1HBT - chains H and I of the 3 polymer chains in the assembly; structure by X-ray diffraction, 2.00 A resolution.

[Chain H]
Protein: Alpha-thrombin (large subunit)
Organism: Homo sapiens
Notes: EC 3.4.21.5
UniProt: P00734 (THRB_HUMAN); the construct lacks a stretch of the UniProt sequence and is renumbered around it, so the offset changes along the chain: 16-36 = UniProt 364-384; 37-60 = UniProt 386-409; 61-77 = UniProt 419-435; 78-97 = UniProt 437-456; 7 more segments
Sequence (259 residues; numbered 16 to 247 plus 30 insertion-coded residues; 3 numbers in that range are skipped by the numbering (no residue carries them; nothing is unmodelled there); the number before each row is that of its first residue; a row labelled like 60A-60I holds insertion residues (60A, then the next letters in order)):
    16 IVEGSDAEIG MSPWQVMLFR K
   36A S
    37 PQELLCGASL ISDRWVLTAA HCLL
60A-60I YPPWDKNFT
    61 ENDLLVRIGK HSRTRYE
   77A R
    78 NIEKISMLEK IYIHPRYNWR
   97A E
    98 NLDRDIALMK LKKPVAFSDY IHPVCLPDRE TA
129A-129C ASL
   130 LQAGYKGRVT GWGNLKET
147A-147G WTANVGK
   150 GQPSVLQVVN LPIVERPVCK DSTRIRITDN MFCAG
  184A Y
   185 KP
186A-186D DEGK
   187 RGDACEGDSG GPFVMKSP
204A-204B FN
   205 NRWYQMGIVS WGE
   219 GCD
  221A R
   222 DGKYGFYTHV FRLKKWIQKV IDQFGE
Disordered / not traced: 147A-147G, 246-247
Disulfide bonds: Cys-42/Cys-58, Cys-168/Cys-182, Cys-191/Cys-220
UniProt features mapped onto this chain:
  - region: Ala-183 to Val-200 (High affinity receptor-binding region which is also known as the TP508 peptide)
  - active site (Charge relay system): His-57, Asp-102, Ser-195
  - glycosylation: Asn-60G (N-linked (GlcNAc...) (complex) asparagine)

[Chain I]
Protein: P596 Inhibitor peptide
Sequence (18 residues; each row starts with the number of its first residue; note: 47 numbers in that range are skipped by the numbering (no residue carries them; nothing is unmodelled there)):
     1 XPX
    51 GGGGDYEPIP EEAAE
Disordered / not traced: 65
Glycans and other covalent adducts: covalent link AR0_3/Gly-51
Modified residues: ZAL (3-cyclohexyl-D-alanine) at position 1, AR0 (4-amino-1-{[amino(iminio)methyl]amino}-6-[4-(carboxymethyl)pyridinium-1-yl]-1,2,3,4,6-pentadeoxy-D-erythro-hexitol) at position 3; Ala-64 (2-amino-3-cyclohexyl-propionic acid; ALC); Glu-65 (D-glutamic acid; DGL)

[Chain H / chain I interface]
Pairs across the interface - 50 pairs, chain H then chain I:
  Phe-34(H) with Tyr-56(I), hydrophobic
  Gln-38(H) with Tyr-56(I); Ile-59(I)
  Glu-39(H) with Gly-51(I)
  Leu-40(H) with Gly-51(I); Tyr-56(I)
  Leu-41(H) with AR0_3(I)
  His-57(H) with Pro-2(I); AR0_3(I)
  Tyr-60A(H) with ZAL_1(I); Pro-2(I)
  Trp-60D(H) with Pro-2(I); AR0_3(I)
  Leu-65(H) with Ala-64(I)
  Arg-73(H) with Gly-54(I), hydrogen bond (side chain-backbone); Tyr-56(I)
  Thr-74(H) with Gly-54(I); Asp-55(I); Tyr-56(I); Glu-57(I), hydrogen bond (backbone-backbone)
  Arg-75(H) with Glu-57(I)
  Tyr-76(H) with Glu-57(I); Pro-58(I); Pro-60(I), hydrophobic; Ala-63(I)
  Ile-82(H) with Ile-59(I), hydrophobic
  Met-84(H) with Ala-64(I)
  Glu-97A(H) with ZAL_1(I)
  Leu-99(H) with Pro-2(I), hydrophobic
  Gln-151(H) with Gly-51(I), hydrogen bond (side chain-backbone); Gly-52(I); Gly-53(I)
  Asp-189(H) with AR0_3(I)
  Ala-190(H) with AR0_3(I)
  Cys-191(H) with AR0_3(I)
  Glu-192(H) with Pro-2(I); AR0_3(I)
  Gly-193(H) with AR0_3(I)
  Asp-194(H) with AR0_3(I)
  Ser-195(H) with Pro-2(I); AR0_3(I), covalent bond
  Ser-214(H) with Pro-2(I); AR0_3(I), hydrogen bond (backbone-backbone)
  Trp-215(H) with ZAL_1(I); AR0_3(I)
  Gly-216(H) with ZAL_1(I), hydrogen bond (backbone-backbone); AR0_3(I)
  Gly-219(H) with AR0_3(I)
  Cys-220(H) with AR0_3(I)
  Gly-226(H) with AR0_3(I)
Interface residues without a listed pair, chain H (37 interface residues in all): Arg-67, Asn-98, Asn-143, Ile-174, Val-213, Glu-217

[Summary]
37 residues of chain H face 15 of chain I across their interface, with 1 covalent bond and 5 hydrogen bonds.
Polar pairs include Arg-73(H)/Gly-54(I), Gln-151(H)/Gly-51(I) and Thr-74(H)/Glu-57(I). Curated annotation
(UniProt) lists 3 active-site residues on chain H.
Chain H is Alpha-thrombin (large subunit) (Homo sapiens) and chain I is P596 Inhibitor peptide; the structure,
Human alpha-thrombin complexed with a peptidyl pyridinium methyl ketone containing bivalent inhibitor, was
determined by X-ray diffraction.
